Entry 8VLS (electron microscopy, 2.90 A resolution); this record covers chains I and J of the 12 polymer chains in the assembly.

Chain I (and J):
Molecule: Transitional endoplasmic reticulum ATPase
From: Homo sapiens
Notes: EC 3.6.4.6; chain J of this document is another copy of the same molecule, construct and numbering; everything in this record applies to it too
UniProt: P55072 (TERA_HUMAN); residue numbers follow UniProt; this construct covers 1-806
Amino-acid sequence (806 residues; row label = number of the first residue in the row):
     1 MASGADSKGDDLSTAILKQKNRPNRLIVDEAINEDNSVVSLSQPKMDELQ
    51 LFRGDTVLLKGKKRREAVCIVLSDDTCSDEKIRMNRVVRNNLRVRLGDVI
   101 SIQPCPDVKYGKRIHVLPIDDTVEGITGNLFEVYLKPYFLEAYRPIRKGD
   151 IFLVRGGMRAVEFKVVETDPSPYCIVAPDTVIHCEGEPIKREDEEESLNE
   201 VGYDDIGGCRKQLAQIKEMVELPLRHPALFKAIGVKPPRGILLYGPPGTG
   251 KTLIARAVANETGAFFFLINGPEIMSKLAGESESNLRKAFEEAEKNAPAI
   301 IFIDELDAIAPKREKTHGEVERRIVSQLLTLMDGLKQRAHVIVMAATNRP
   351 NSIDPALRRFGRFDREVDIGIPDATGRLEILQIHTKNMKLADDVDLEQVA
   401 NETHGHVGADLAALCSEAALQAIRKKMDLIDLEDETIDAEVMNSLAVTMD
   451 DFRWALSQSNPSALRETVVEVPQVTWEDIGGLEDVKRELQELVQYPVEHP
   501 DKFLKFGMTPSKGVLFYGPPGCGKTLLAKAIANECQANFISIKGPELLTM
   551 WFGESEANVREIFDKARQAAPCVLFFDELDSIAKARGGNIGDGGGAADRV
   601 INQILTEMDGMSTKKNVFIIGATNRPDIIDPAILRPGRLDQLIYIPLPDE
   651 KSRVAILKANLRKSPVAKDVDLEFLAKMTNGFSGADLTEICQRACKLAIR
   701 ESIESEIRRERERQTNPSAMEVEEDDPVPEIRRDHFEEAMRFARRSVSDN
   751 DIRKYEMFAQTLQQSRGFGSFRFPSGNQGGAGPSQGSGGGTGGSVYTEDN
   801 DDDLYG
Disordered / not traced: 1-465, 554, 588-593, 708-726, 764-766, 776-806
Ligand contacts: A1AC1 ((3R)-N-[2-(ethylsulfanyl)phenyl]-3-(1-oxo-1,3-dihydro-2H-isoindol-2-yl)butanamide): Asn-624, Arg-625, Asp-627, Asp-751, Lys-754, Tyr-755, Met-757, Phe-758
UniProt features mapped onto this chain:
  - region: Thr-797 to Gly-806 (Interaction with UBXN6)
  - motif: Asp-802 to Gly-806 (PIM motif)
  - binding site (ATP): Pro-247 to Leu-253, Asn-348, His-384, Gly-521 to Leu-526
  - modified residue: Ala-2 (N-acetylalanine), Ser-3 (Phosphoserine), Ser-7 (Phosphoserine), Ser-13 (Phosphoserine), Ser-37 (Phosphoserine), Lys-315 (N6,N6,N6-trimethyllysine), Thr-436 (Phosphothreonine), Ser-462 (Phosphoserine), Lys-502 (N6-acetyllysine), Lys-505 (N6-acetyllysine), Lys-668 (N6-acetyllysine), Ser-702 (Phosphoserine), Lys-754 (N6-acetyllysine), Ser-770 (Phosphoserine), Ser-775 (Phosphoserine), Ser-787 (Phosphoserine), Tyr-805 (Phosphotyrosine)
  - cross-link (Glycyl lysine isopeptide (Lys-Gly)): Lys-8 (interchain with G-Cter in SUMO2), Lys-18 (interchain with G-Cter in SUMO2)
From the paper describing this entry:
  - binding site for A1AC1: Arg-625, Asp-627, Met-757, Phe-758
  - mutagenesis - K754N: decreased catalytic activity
  - mutagenesis - Y755H (2-fold): increased catalytic activity
  - mutagenesis - K754N, Y755H: abolished catalytic activity on A1AC1
  - mutagenesis - Y755H: abolished binding to A1AC1
  - disease-associated variants - D592N: decreased catalytic activity
  - mutagenesis - D592N: unchanged catalytic activity on A1AC1

Interface between chain I and chain J:
Residue-residue contacts (52; chain I residue first):
  Arg-487(I) / Arg-700(J)
  Glu-488(I) / Lys-696(J)  salt bridge
  Glu-491(I) / Lys-696(J)  salt bridge
  Glu-491(I) / Arg-700(J)  salt bridge
  Leu-492(I) / Lys-696(J)
  Tyr-495(I) / Arg-700(J)  hydrogen bond
  Tyr-495(I) / Ile-703(J)  hydrophobic
  His-499(I) / Ile-703(J)
  Lys-502(I) / Ile-699(J)
  Lys-502(I) / Ser-702(J)  hydrogen bond
  Lys-502(I) / Ile-703(J)
  Lys-502(I) / Glu-706(J)
  Phe-503(I) / Ile-699(J)  hydrophobic
  Lys-505(I) / Pro-665(J)
  Lys-505(I) / Pro-729(J)  hydrogen bond (side chain-backbone)
  Phe-506(I) / Ser-664(J)  hydrogen bond (backbone-side chain)
  Phe-506(I) / Pro-665(J)
  Phe-506(I) / Ile-699(J)  hydrophobic
  Gly-507(I) / Lys-663(J)
  Met-508(I) / Gln-692(J)  hydrogen bond
  Met-508(I) / Ile-699(J)  hydrophobic
  Thr-509(I) / Gln-692(J)
  Gly-594(I) / Gly-587(J)
  Gly-595(I) / Lys-584(J)
  Gly-595(I) / Ala-585(J)  hydrogen bond (backbone-backbone)
  Gly-595(I) / Gly-587(J)
  Ala-597(I) / Ala-585(J)  hydrophobic
  Arg-599(I) / Phe-552(J)
  Asn-602(I) / Leu-548(J)
  Asn-602(I) / Thr-549(J)
  Asn-602(I) / Phe-552(J)
  Thr-606(I) / Pro-545(J)
  Arg-638(I) / Pro-545(J)
  Gln-763(I) / Arg-744(J)  hydrogen bond (backbone-side chain)
  Phe-768(I) / Phe-682(J)  hydrophobic
  Phe-768(I) / Met-740(J)  hydrophobic
  Phe-768(I) / Ala-743(J)
  Gly-769(I) / Arg-741(J)  hydrogen bond (backbone-side chain)
  Phe-771(I) / Phe-674(J)  hydrophobic
  Phe-771(I) / Met-678(J)  hydrophobic
  Phe-771(I) / Glu-737(J)
  Phe-771(I) / Met-740(J)  hydrophobic
  Phe-771(I) / Arg-741(J)  hydrogen bond (backbone-side chain)
  Arg-772(I) / Phe-674(J)
  Arg-772(I) / Glu-737(J)  salt bridge
  Phe-773(I) / Asp-671(J)
  Phe-773(I) / Leu-675(J)  hydrophobic
  Phe-773(I) / Arg-733(J)
  Phe-773(I) / Phe-736(J)  hydrophobic
  Phe-773(I) / Glu-737(J)
  Pro-774(I) / Phe-674(J)
  Ser-775(I) / Arg-733(J)
Interface residues without a listed pair, chain I (33 interface residues in all): Leu-504, Asp-598, Gln-603, Asp-609, Ser-770
Interface residues without a listed pair, chain J (39 interface residues in all): Glu-546, Arg-586, Asp-669, Val-670, Cys-695, Ala-698, Ile-707, Val-728, Ile-731

Overview:
33 residues of chain I and 39 residues of chain J are in contact, with 9 hydrogen bonds and 4 salt bridges.
Among the polar pairs are Glu-488(I)/Lys-696(J), Glu-491(I)/Lys-696(J) and Glu-491(I)/Arg-700(J). From the
paper: a binding site for A1AC1 at Arg-625(I), Asp-627(I) and Met-757(I) among others; K754N and D592N of
chain I reduce catalytic activity.
Chain I and chain J are both Transitional endoplasmic reticulum ATPase (Homo sapiens); the structure,
Structure of VCP in complex with an ATPase activator (D2 domains only, dodecameric form), was determined by
electron microscopy, deposited together with 8VKU and 8VOV.
